Entry 1RPQ (X-ray diffraction, 3.00 A resolution); this record covers chains A and W.

# Chain A
Name: High affinity immunoglobulin epsilon receptor alpha-subunit precursor
Source organism: Homo sapiens
Notes: fragment: alpha chain extracellular domains
UniProtKB: P12319 (FCEA_HUMAN); residues 1-176 here correspond to UniProt positions 26-201 (UniProt number = residue number + 25)
Sequence (176 residues; row label = number of the first residue in the row):
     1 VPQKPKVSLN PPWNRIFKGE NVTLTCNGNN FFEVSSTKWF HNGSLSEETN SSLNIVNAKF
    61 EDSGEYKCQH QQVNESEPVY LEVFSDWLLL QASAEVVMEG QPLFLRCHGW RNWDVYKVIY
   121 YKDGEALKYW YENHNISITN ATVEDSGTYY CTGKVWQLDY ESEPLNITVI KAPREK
Unresolved in the structure: 1-3, 31-33, 172-176
UniProt features mapped onto this chain:
  - glycosylation (N-linked (GlcNAc...) asparagine): N21, N42, N50, N74, N135, N140, N166
Disulfides: C26-C68, C107-C151
Glycans and other covalent adducts: N-acetylglucosamine (NAG) linked to N21, N140, N166; glycan linked to N42

# Chain W
Name: Peptide E131
Sequence (21 residues; each row starts with the number of its first residue):
     1 VQCPHFCYEL DYELCPDVCY V
Disulfides: C3-C19, C7-C15

# Interface between chain A and chain W
Pairs across the interface (24):
  F60(A) with D17(W)
  S85(A) with P16(W); D17(W), hydrogen bond
  D86(A) with P16(W); V18(W)
  W87(A) with C3(W); P4(W); C15(W), hydrophobic; P16(W); C19(W)
  W110(A) with L14(W), hydrogen bond (side chain-backbone); C15(W); P16(W)
  R111(A) with L14(W), hydrogen bond (side chain-backbone)
  W113(A) with F6(W), hydrophobic; L14(W)
  W156(A) with P4(W), hydrophobic; F6(W)
  L158(A) with Q2(W); C3(W); P4(W)
  Y160(A) with Q2(W), hydrogen bond (side chain-backbone); C3(W); P4(W)
Interface residues without a listed pair, chain W (14 interface residues in all): V1, C7, Y12, E13

# Overview
10 residues of chain A and 14 residues of chain W are in contact; the contacts include 4 hydrogen bonds. Polar
pairs include S85(A)-D17(W), W110(A)-L14(W) and R111(A)-L14(W). Covalently linked N-acetylglucosamine: at
N21(A), N140(A) and N166(A).
Here chain A is High affinity immunoglobulin epsilon receptor alpha-subunit precursor (Homo sapiens) and chain
W is Peptide E131. Entry 1RPQ (High Affinity IgE Receptor (alpha chain) Complexed with Tight-Binding E131
'zeta' Peptide from Phage Display) was determined by X-ray diffraction.
